Entry 6Y73 (X-ray diffraction, 1.70 A resolution); this record covers chain A.

[Chain A]
Molecule: ADP-ribose glycohydrolase MACROD2
Organism: Homo sapiens
Notes: EC 3.5.1.-, 3.2.2.-
Reference sequence: A1Z1Q3 (MACD2_HUMAN); residue numbers follow UniProt; this construct covers 7-243
Amino-acid sequence (366 residues; numbered -122 to 243; the number before each row is that of its first residue; numbers below 1 keep their minus sign (Met-122 is residue -122)):
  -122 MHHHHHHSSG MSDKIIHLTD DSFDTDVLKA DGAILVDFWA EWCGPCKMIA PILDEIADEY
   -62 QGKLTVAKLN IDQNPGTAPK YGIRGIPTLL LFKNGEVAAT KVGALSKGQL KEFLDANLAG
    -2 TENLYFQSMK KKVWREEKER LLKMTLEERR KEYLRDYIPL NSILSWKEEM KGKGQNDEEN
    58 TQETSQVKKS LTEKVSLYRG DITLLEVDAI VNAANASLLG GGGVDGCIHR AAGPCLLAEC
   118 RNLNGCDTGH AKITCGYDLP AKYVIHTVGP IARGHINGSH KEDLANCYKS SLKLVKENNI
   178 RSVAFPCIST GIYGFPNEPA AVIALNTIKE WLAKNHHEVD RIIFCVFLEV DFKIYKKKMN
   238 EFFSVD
Disordered / not traced: -122 to 7, 49-66, 242-243
Construct notes: initiating methionine (-122); expression tag (-121 to 6)
UniProt features mapped onto this chain:
  - binding site (substrate): Gly77 to Ile79, Ala90 to Asn92, Gly97 to Asp102, Ile185 to Gly191, Phe224
  - cross-link: Lys170 (Glycyl lysine isopeptide (Lys-Gly) (interchain with G-Cter in ubiquitin))
  - mutagenesis: Asn92 (N92A: Reduced ADP-ribosyl hydrolase activity; when associated with A-102), Gly100 (G100A: Abolished hydrolase activity and ability to bind ADP-D-ribose), Asp102 (D102A: Reduced ADP-ribosyl hydrolase activity. Reduced ADP-ribosyl hydrolase activity; when associated with A-92), His106 (H106A: Reduced hydrolase activity), Gly188 (G188E: Abolishes interaction with ADP-ribosylated proteins. Strongly reduced ADP-ribosyl hydrolase activity)
From the paper describing this entry:
  - conformationally variable residues (order/disorder transition): Lys48 to Lys66

[Summary]
Curated annotation (UniProt) lists 20 substrate-binding residues and 5 mutagenesis sites. From the paper:
conformational variability at Lys48.
Chain A is ADP-ribose glycohydrolase MACROD2 (Homo sapiens); the structure, The crystal structure of human
MACROD2 in space group P43, was determined by X-ray diffraction (same publication as 6Y4Y and 6Y4Z).
